Entry 8X17 (electron microscopy, 3.19 A resolution); this record covers chains B and C of the 5 polymer chains in the assembly.

Chain B:
Name: Guanine nucleotide-binding protein G(I)/G(S)/G(T) subunit beta-1
Source organism: Rattus norvegicus
Reference sequence: P54311 (GBB1_RAT); numbering as in UniProt (aligned over 2-340)
Sequence (345 residues; each row starts with the number of its first residue; numbers below 1 keep their minus sign (Met-4 is residue -4)):
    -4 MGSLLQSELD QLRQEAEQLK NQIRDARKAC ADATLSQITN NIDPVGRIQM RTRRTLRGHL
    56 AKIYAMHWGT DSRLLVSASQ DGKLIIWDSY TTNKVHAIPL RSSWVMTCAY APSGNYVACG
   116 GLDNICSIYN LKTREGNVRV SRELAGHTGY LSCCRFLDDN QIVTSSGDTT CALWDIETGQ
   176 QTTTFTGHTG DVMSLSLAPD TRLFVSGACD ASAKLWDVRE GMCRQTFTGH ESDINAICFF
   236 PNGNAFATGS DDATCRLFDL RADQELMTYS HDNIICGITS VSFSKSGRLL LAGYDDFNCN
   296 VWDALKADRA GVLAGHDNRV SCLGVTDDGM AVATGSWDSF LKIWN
Unresolved in the structure: -4 to 1
Construct notes: initiating methionine (-4); expression tag (-3 to 1)
UniProt features mapped onto this chain:
  - modified residue: Ser2 (N-acetylserine), His266 (Phosphohistidine)

Chain C:
Name: Guanine nucleotide-binding protein G(I)/G(S)/G(O) subunit gamma-2
Source organism: Bos taurus
Reference sequence: P63212 (GBG2_BOVIN); numbering as in UniProt (aligned over 1-71)
Sequence (71 residues; row label = number of the first residue in the row):
     1 MASNNTASIA QARKLVEQLK MEANIDRIKV SKAAADLMAY CEAHAKEDPL LTPVPASENP
    61 FREKKFFCAI L
Unresolved in the structure: 1-7, 64-71
UniProt features mapped onto this chain:
  - modified residue: Ala2 (N-acetylalanine), Cys68 (Cysteine methyl ester)
  - lipidation: Cys68 (S-geranylgeranyl cysteine)

How chain B and chain C interact:
Residue-residue contacts (71):
  Leu7(B) with Ala12(C), hydrophobic; Arg13(C); Val16(C)
  Ala11(B) with Leu19(C)
  Leu14(B) with Val16(C); Leu19(C), hydrophobic; Lys20(C)
  Gln17(B) with Ala23(C)
  Ile18(B) with Leu19(C); Ala23(C), hydrophobic
  Arg22(B) with Arg27(C)
  Asp27(B) with Lys29(C); Val30(C); Ser31(C), hydrogen bond
  Ala28(B) with Val30(C)
  Leu30(B) with Ala34(C), hydrophobic
  Ile33(B) with Ser31(C); Ala34(C), hydrophobic; Met38(C)
  Val40(B) with Leu51(C), hydrophobic
  Ile43(B) with Leu50(C)
  Arg48(B) with Phe61(C)
  Arg49(B) with Pro60(C); Phe61(C), hydrogen bond (side chain-backbone); Arg62(C), hydrogen bond (side chain-backbone)
  Ser84(B) with Phe61(C)
  Tyr85(B) with Pro60(C); Phe61(C), hydrophobic
  Cys218(B) with Gln18(C), hydrogen bond (backbone-side chain)
  Arg219(B) with Glu22(C)
  Gln220(B) with Glu22(C)
  Thr221(B) with Glu22(C), hydrogen bond (backbone-side chain)
  Phe235(B) with Leu37(C), hydrophobic; Tyr40(C), hydrophobic; Cys41(C), hydrophobic
  Pro236(B) with Tyr40(C)
  Asn237(B) with Leu37(C); Tyr40(C)
  Asp254(B) with Ala33(C); Leu37(C)
  Arg256(B) with Arg27(C); Ile28(C), hydrogen bond (backbone-backbone); Ala33(C), hydrogen bond (side chain-backbone); Asp36(C), salt bridge
  Asp258(B) with Arg27(C), salt bridge
  Leu261(B) with Val30(C), hydrophobic; Leu37(C), hydrophobic
  Ser279(B) with Asp48(C), hydrogen bond
  Lys280(B) with Tyr40(C); Glu47(C); Asp48(C)
  Ser281(B) with Tyr40(C); Cys41(C); His44(C); Asp48(C), hydrogen bond
  Gly282(B) with Cys41(C)
  Arg283(B) with Cys41(C)
  Leu284(B) with Leu50(C); Leu51(C), hydrophobic
  Val320(B) with Leu50(C), hydrophobic
  Asp323(B) with Pro49(C)
  Gly324(B) with Asp48(C); Pro49(C); Leu50(C)
  Met325(B) with Pro49(C), hydrophobic; Pro60(C); Phe61(C), hydrophobic
  Ala326(B) with Phe61(C), hydrophobic
  Asn340(B) with Leu50(C); Asn59(C), hydrogen bond; Phe61(C)
Interface residues without a listed pair, chain B (55 interface residues in all): Glu10, Lys15, Ala21, Cys25, Ala26, Thr34, Ile37, Met45, Trp63, Ser67, Ala240, Leu252, Ala257, Leu300, Ile338, Trp339
Interface residues without a listed pair, chain C (33 interface residues in all): Ala35, Ala45, Val54

Overview:
55 residues of chain B and 33 residues of chain C are in contact, with 10 hydrogen bonds and 2 salt bridges.
Among the polar pairs are Arg256(B)-Asp36(C), Asp258(B)-Arg27(C) and Asp27(B)-Ser31(C).
Chain B is Guanine nucleotide-binding protein G(I)/G(S)/G(T) subunit beta-1 (Rattus norvegicus) and chain C is
Guanine nucleotide-binding protein G(I)/G(S)/G(O) subunit gamma-2 (Bos taurus); the structure, Cryo-EM
structure of adenosine receptor A3AR bound to CF102, was determined by electron microscopy (same publication
as 8X16).
